4QWC - chains A and B of the 3 polymer chains in the assembly; structure by X-ray diffraction, 2.40 A resolution.

[Chain A]
Protein: DNA polymerase IV
From: Saccharolobus solfataricus P2
Notes: EC 2.7.7.7; fragment: Dpo4
UniProtKB: Q97W02 (DPO4_SACS2); residues 1-343 here = UniProt positions 1-343
Sequence (343 residues; each row starts with the number of its first residue):
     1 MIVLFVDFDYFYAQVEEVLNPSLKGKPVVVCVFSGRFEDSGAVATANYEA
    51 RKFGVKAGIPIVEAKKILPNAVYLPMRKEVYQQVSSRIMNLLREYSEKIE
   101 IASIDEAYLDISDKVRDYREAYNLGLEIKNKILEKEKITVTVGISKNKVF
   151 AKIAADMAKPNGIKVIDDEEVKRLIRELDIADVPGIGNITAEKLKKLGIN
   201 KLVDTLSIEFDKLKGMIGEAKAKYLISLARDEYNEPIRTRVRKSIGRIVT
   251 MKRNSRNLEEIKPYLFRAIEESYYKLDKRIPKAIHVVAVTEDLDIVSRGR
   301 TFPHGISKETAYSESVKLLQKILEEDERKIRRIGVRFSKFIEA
Not modelled in the structure: 343
Metal / ion sites: Ca2+ site 1: Asp7, Phe8, Asp105 (together with LTP); Ca2+ site 2: Asp7, Asp105 (together with LTP)
Residues lining bound ligands: LTP (4-amino-1-{2-deoxy-5-O-[(R)-hydroxy(phosphonooxy)phosphoryl]-beta-L-erythro-pentofuranosyl}pyrimidin-2(1H)-one): Asp7, Phe8, Asp9, Tyr10, Phe11, Tyr12, Ala44, Thr45, Tyr48, Arg51, Ala57, Ile104, Asp105, Lys159
Swiss-Prot annotation at these positions:
  - active site: Glu106
  - binding site (Mg(2+)): Asp7, Asp105
  - site: Tyr12 (Substrate discrimination)
  - mutagenesis: Asp105 to Glu106 (Loss of function)
Reported in the primary citation:
  - binding site for LTP: Tyr12
  - conformationally variable residues (side-chain flip): Tyr10, Thr45, Tyr48, Arg51, Glu106, Lys152

[Chain B]
Molecule: 13-nt DNA strand
Notes: fragment: dna
Sequence (13 nucleotides; row label = number of the first residue in the row):
     1 GGCTACAGGACTC
Modified residues: DOC (2',3'-dideoxycytidine-5'-monophosphate) at position 13

[Chain A / chain B interface]
Residue-residue contacts (27):
  Glu106(A) - DOC_13(B)  phosphate contact
  Lys152(A) - DOC_13(B)  salt bridge to the phosphate
  Pro184(A) - DT12(B)  phosphate contact
  Gly185(A) - DC11(B)  phosphate contact
  Gly185(A) - DT12(B)  hydrogen bond to the phosphate
  Ile186(A) - DC11(B)  phosphate contact
  Ile186(A) - DT12(B)  hydrogen bond to the phosphate
  Gly187(A) - DC11(B)  hydrogen bond to the phosphate
  Gly187(A) - DT12(B)  phosphate contact
  Asn188(A) - DC11(B)  phosphate contact
  Ile189(A) - DA10(B)  phosphate contact
  Ile189(A) - DC11(B)  hydrogen bond to the phosphate
  Thr190(A) - DA10(B)  hydrogen bond to the phosphate
  Thr190(A) - DC11(B)  hydrogen bond to the phosphate
  Lys221(A) - DC11(B)  sugar contact
  Asp294(A) - DG9(B)  phosphate contact
  Val296(A) - DG8(B)  phosphate contact
  Ser297(A) - DA7(B)  sugar contact
  Ser297(A) - DG8(B)  hydrogen bond to the phosphate
  Arg298(A) - DA7(B)  phosphate contact
  Arg298(A) - DG8(B)  salt bridge to the phosphate
  Gly299(A) - DC6(B)  sugar contact
  Gly299(A) - DA7(B)  phosphate contact
  Arg300(A) - DC6(B)  phosphate contact
  Thr301(A) - DA5(B)  hydrogen bond to the phosphate
  Thr301(A) - DC6(B)  hydrogen bond to the phosphate
  Lys339(A) - DA5(B)  phosphate contact
Interface residues without a listed pair, chain A (21 interface residues in all): Val183, Ala191, Ile295

[Overview]
Chain A and chain B form an interface of 21 and 9 residues respectively; the contacts include 9 hydrogen bonds
and 2 salt bridges. Polar pairs include Gly185(A)-DT12(B), Ile186(A)-DT12(B) and Gly187(A)-DC11(B). Bound to
chain A: compound LTP. The paper reports a binding site for LTP at Tyr12(A); conformational variability at
Tyr10(A), Thr45(A) and Tyr48(A) among others.
Chain A is DNA polymerase IV (Saccharolobus solfataricus P2) and chain B is a 13-nt DNA strand; the structure,
Ternary Crystal Structures of a Y-family DNA polymerase DPO4 from Sulfobus Solfataricus in Comples with DNA
..., was determined by X-ray diffraction (same publication as 4QW8, 4QW9, 4QWA, 4QWB, 4QWD and 4QWE).
